Entry 1IKV (X-ray diffraction, 3.00 A resolution); this record covers chains A and B.

== Chain A ==
Name: Pol polyprotein
Organism: Human immunodeficiency virus 1
Notes: EC 2.7.7.49
UniProtKB: P03366 (POL_HV1B1); residues 1-560 here correspond to UniProt positions 168-727 (UniProt number = residue number + 167)
Chain sequence (560 residues; each row starts with the number of its first residue):
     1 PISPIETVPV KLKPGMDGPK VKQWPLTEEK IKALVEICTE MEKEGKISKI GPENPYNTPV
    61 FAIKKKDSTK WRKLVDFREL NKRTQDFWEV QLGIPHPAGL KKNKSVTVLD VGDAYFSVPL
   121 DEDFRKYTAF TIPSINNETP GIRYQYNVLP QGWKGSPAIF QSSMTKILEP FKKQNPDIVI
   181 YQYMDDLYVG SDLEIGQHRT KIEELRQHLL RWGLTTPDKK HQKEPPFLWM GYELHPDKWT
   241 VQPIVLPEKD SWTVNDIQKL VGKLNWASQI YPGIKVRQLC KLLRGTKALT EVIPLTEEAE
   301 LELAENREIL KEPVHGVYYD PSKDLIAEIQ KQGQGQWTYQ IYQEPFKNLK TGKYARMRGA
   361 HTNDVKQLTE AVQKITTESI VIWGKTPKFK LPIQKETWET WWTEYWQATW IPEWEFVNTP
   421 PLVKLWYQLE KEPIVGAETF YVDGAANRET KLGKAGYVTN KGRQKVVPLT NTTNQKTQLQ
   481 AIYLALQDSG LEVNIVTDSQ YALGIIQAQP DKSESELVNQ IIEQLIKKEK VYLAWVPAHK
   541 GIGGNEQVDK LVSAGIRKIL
Unresolved in the structure: 103, 558-560
Sequence notes: engineered mutation Asn-103 (Lys270 in P03366), Gln-478 (Glu645 in P03366)
Small-molecule neighbours: dmp-266 (EFZ; (-)-6-chloro-4-cyclopropylethynyl-4-trifluoromethyl-1,4-dihydro-2H-3,1-benzoxazin-2-one): Leu-100, Lys-101, Val-106, Val-179, Tyr-181, Tyr-188, Val-189, Gly-190, Phe-227, Trp-229, Leu-234, His-235, Pro-236, Tyr-318

== Chain B ==
Name: Pol polyprotein
Organism: Human immunodeficiency virus 1
Notes: EC 2.7.7.49
UniProtKB: P03366 (POL_HV1B1); residues 1001-1427 here correspond to UniProt positions 168-594 (UniProt number = residue number - 833)
Chain sequence (427 residues; each row starts with the number of its first residue):
  1001 PISPIETVPV KLKPGMDGPK VKQWPLTEEK IKALVEICTE MEKEGKISKI GPENPYNTPV
  1061 FAIKKKDSTK WRKLVDFREL NKRTQDFWEV QLGIPHPAGL KKNKSVTVLD VGDAYFSVPL
  1121 DEDFRKYTAF TIPSINNETP GIRYQYNVLP QGWKGSPAIF QSSMTKILEP FKKQNPDIVI
  1181 YQYMDDLYVG SDLEIGQHRT KIEELRQHLL RWGLTTPDKK HQKEPPFLWM GYELHPDKWT
  1241 VQPIVLPEKD SWTVNDIQKL VGKLNWASQI YPGIKVRQLC KLLRGTKALT EVIPLTEEAE
  1301 LELAENREIL KEPVHGVYYD PSKDLIAEIQ KQGQGQWTYQ IYQEPFKNLK TGKYARMRGA
  1361 HTNDVKQLTE AVQKITTESI VIWGKTPKFK LPIQKETWET WWTEYWQATW IPEWEFVNTP
  1421 PLVKLWY
Unresolved in the structure: 1001-1004, 1103, 1218-1230, 1357-1361
Sequence notes: engineered mutation Asn-1103 (Lys270 in P03366)

== How chain A and chain B interact ==
Contacting residue pairs (94; chain A residue first):
  Val-8(A) with Glu-1053(B)
  Pro-9(A) with Glu-1053(B)
  Gln-85(A) with Glu-1053(B), hydrogen bond (side chain-backbone)
  Asp-86(A) with Lys-1020(B), salt bridge; Pro-1055(B)
  Phe-87(A) with Pro-1052(B)
  Trp-88(A) with Pro-1052(B), hydrogen bond (backbone-backbone); Asn-1054(B); Pro-1055(B); Asn-1057(B); Thr-1131(B); Arg-1143(B)
  Leu-92(A) with Asn-1137(B)
  Gly-93(A) with Asn-1137(B)
  Ile-94(A) with Asn-1137(B)
  Pro-95(A) with Asn-1136(B); Asn-1137(B)
  His-96(A) with Asn-1136(B), hydrogen bond (backbone-side chain)
  Gly-99(A) with Asn-1136(B)
  Lys-101(A) with Glu-1138(B), salt bridge
  Ser-162(A) with Pro-1052(B)
  Thr-165(A) with Pro-1140(B)
  Lys-172(A) with Thr-1139(B)
  Tyr-181(A) with Asn-1137(B); Glu-1138(B)
  Gln-182(A) with Pro-1140(B)
  Arg-358(A) with Gln-1394(B); Glu-1396(B), salt bridge
  Glu-370(A) with Gln-1394(B)
  Gln-373(A) with Glu-1396(B); Thr-1397(B); Thr-1400(B), hydrogen bond; Trp-1401(B)
  Thr-376(A) with Trp-1401(B)
  Thr-377(A) with Thr-1400(B)
  Ile-380(A) with Leu-1026(B); Thr-1027(B); Thr-1400(B)
  Val-381(A) with Pro-1025(B), hydrophobic; Ile-1135(B); Asn-1136(B), hydrogen bond (backbone-backbone)
  Ile-382(A) with Ile-1135(B); Asn-1136(B)
  Trp-383(A) with Ile-1135(B)
  Gly-384(A) with Thr-1027(B); Glu-1028(B), hydrogen bond (backbone-backbone); Ile-1135(B)
  Thr-386(A) with Trp-1401(B)
  Trp-402(A) with Lys-1331(B), hydrogen bond (backbone-side chain); Asp-1364(B)
  Tyr-405(A) with Lys-1331(B)
  Trp-406(A) with Lys-1331(B); Val-1417(B); Asn-1418(B); Thr-1419(B)
  Gln-407(A) with Lys-1331(B), hydrogen bond (backbone-side chain); Pro-1392(B); Ile-1393(B); Gln-1394(B); Asn-1418(B)
  Ala-408(A) with Trp-1337(B), hydrophobic; Pro-1392(B), hydrogen bond (backbone-backbone); Ile-1393(B)
  Thr-409(A) with Asp-1364(B), hydrogen bond (backbone-side chain)
  Trp-410(A) with Asn-1363(B); Val-1365(B), hydrophobic; Tyr-1405(B)
  Pro-412(A) with Trp-1401(B), hydrophobic
  Pro-433(A) with Asn-1255(B)
  Val-435(A) with Thr-1290(B)
  Thr-439(A) with Ala-1288(B); Leu-1289(B)
  Tyr-441(A) with Gln-1258(B); Lys-1287(B), hydrogen bond (side chain-backbone)
  Val-458(A) with Thr-1286(B)
  Thr-459(A) with Thr-1286(B)
  Asn-460(A) with Thr-1286(B); Ala-1288(B)
  Asn-494(A) with Leu-1289(B)
  Val-496(A) with Gln-1258(B); Leu-1289(B), hydrophobic
  Leu-503(A) with Pro-1421(B), hydrophobic
  Tyr-532(A) with Asn-1255(B), hydrogen bond
  Trp-535(A) with Trp-1266(B), hydrophobic; Lys-1424(B)
  Val-536(A) with Gln-1258(B)
  Lys-540(A) with Asn-1265(B)
  Ile-542(A) with Cys-1280(B), hydrophobic; Arg-1284(B)
  Gly-543(A) with Arg-1284(B); Gly-1285(B)
  Gly-544(A) with Gly-1285(B), hydrogen bond (backbone-backbone); Thr-1286(B)
  Gln-547(A) with Thr-1286(B)
Other interface residues (no listed pair), chain A (69 interface residues in all): Leu-100, Ala-158, Ile-159, Glu-169, Ile-180, Lys-385, Thr-403, Glu-432, Ile-434, Gly-436, Gln-500, Gly-504, Pro-537, Gly-541
Other interface residues (no listed pair), chain B (54 interface residues in all): Lys-1049, Val-1261, Gly-1262, Gly-1333, Leu-1368, Pro-1420

== In short ==
69 residues of chain A and 54 residues of chain B are in contact, with 13 hydrogen bonds and 3 salt bridges.
Among the polar pairs are Asp-86(A)/Lys-1020(B), Lys-101(A)/Glu-1138(B) and Arg-358(A)/Glu-1396(B). Chain A
binds dmp-266.
Chain A is Pol polyprotein and chain B is Pol polyprotein, both from Human immunodeficiency virus 1; the
structure, K103N Mutant HIV-1 Reverse Transcriptase in Complex with Efivarenz, was determined by X-ray
diffraction (same publication as 1IKW, 1IKX and 1IKY).
